PDB entry 8C0V | electron microscopy, 4.10 A resolution (low resolution: residue-level contacts below are approximate; hydrogen-bond / salt-bridge calls are withheld) | chains C and D of the 7 polymer chains in the assembly

[Chain C]
Molecule: Peroxisomal ATPase PEX1
Source organism: Saccharomyces cerevisiae
Notes: EC 3.6.4.-
Reference sequence: P24004 (PEX1_YEAST); residue numbers follow UniProt; this construct covers 201-1023
Sequence (823 residues; numbered 201 to 1023; the number before each row is that of its first residue):
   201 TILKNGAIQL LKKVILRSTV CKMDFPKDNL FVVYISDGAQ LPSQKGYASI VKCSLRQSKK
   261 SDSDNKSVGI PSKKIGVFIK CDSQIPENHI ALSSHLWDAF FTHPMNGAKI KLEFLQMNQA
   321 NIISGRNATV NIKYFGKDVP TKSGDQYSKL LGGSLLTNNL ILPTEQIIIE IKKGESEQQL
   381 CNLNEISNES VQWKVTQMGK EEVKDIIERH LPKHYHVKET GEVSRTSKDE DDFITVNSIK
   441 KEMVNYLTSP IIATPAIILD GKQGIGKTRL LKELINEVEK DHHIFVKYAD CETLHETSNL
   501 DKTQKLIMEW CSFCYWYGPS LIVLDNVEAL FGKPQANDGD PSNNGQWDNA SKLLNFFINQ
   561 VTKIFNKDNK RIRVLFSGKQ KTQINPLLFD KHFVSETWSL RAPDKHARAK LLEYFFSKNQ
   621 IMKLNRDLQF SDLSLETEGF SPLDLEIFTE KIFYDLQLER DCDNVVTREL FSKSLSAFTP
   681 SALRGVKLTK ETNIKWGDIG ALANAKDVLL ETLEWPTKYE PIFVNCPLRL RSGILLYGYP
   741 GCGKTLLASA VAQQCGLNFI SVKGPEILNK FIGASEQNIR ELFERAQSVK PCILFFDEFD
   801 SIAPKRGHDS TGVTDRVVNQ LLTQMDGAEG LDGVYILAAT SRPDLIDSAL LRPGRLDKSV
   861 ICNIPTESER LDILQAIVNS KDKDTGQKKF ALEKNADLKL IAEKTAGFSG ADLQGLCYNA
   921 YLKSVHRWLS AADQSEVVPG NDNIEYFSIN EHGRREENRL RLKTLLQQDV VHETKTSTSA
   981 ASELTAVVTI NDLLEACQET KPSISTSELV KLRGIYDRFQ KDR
Not modelled in the structure: 1022-1023
Curated features (UniProtKB/Swiss-Prot):
  - binding site (ATP): G461 to T468, G738 to T745
Bound ions: Mg2+ site 1: T468 (together with ATP); Mg2+ site 2: T745 (together with ATP)
Ligand contacts:
  - ATP (adenosine-5'-triphosphate), molecule 1: D432, F433, I434, V436, K462, Q463, G464, I465, G466, K467, T468, R469, D525, N526, L611, Y614, F615, P642
  - ATP, molecule 2: D698, I699, G700, P740, G741, C742, G743, K744, T745, L746, I873, G910, A911
  - ATP, molecule 3: L822, D826, A849, R852, R855
Reported in the primary citation:
  - binding site for ATP: K467, T468, N526, K591, R852, R855
  - mutagenesis - R852K: abolished catalytic activity (citing earlier work)
  - binding site for unknown peptide: F771

[Chain D]
Molecule: Peroxisomal ATPase PEX6
Source organism: Saccharomyces cerevisiae
Notes: EC 3.6.4.-
Reference sequence: P33760 (PEX6_YEAST); residue numbers follow UniProt; this construct covers 1-1030
Sequence (1030 residues; each row starts with the number of its first residue):
     1 MKASLTFSLS GIYAPCSISR DIYLEYGDKK AECLYGTIRL PQYGPGCTPG KIVHCVLDDS
    61 LPFCSIVVPS KLFGFMPTQP TMDFCYFEPI LDNVVPVLDS VTFLINEQLY SKLMDLPQEM
   121 QQIQFLHYKY NINSMETVVH SRDILTSGLC QILNCSPFPQ GLVDFTETQL ILVNDTEQKL
   181 SALKYANEDE EYALPKIGTN SALSIDLESL PCTISRDLLR PAPHINDDNS IYAFTDAETL
   241 LRLDVTSGSF ITVSNMGCVR LVKLFVLLLP NGFKKRTIYA PPKIIASFPD CSVVTISKSN
   301 IGHTDIPIAN QVFISRVGGW LQSQKCFQNI ILTTLKKFFS ESKRILCQND LIPIAFDSSM
   361 ADLNIAEEND ESDDEDELGQ YYKNDSLVWF FVTSAELDCF SKDNSHFIID PNRTKLITTN
   421 ITNRRPLPLS RSNLQRYYGF AETFYYDLHI FPYVRQLVNI LETSFNCSQR GITLNASVLL
   481 HSTTNNVGKA TMVRFASKYL GIHLLEIDCL SLTSNSRQLD STSKIIGYIR AKCENVLPYA
   541 SPAVIFLAHL DSILLDVNAN QDPEAIKLQK SINFEMSKLL DDFTFKFPGT TFVGSVNNID
   601 NVPSSFRSHM RFEILVPVPS EAQRLRIFQW YLSSHELNRD VQQKVPVSYM DNISFSSLSS
   661 YSAGLTPLDI KSIVETARMT ATARFYQESK KCGWLPQSIL ITQEDLSKAT SKARNEFSVS
   721 IGAPQIPNVT WDDIGGIDFV KGEILDTIDM PLKHPELFTS GMKKRSGILF YGPPGTGKTL
   781 MAKAIATNFS LNFFSVKGPE LLNMYIGESE ANVRRVFQKA REAKPCVIFF DQIDSVAPKR
   841 GNQGDSGGVM DRIVSQLLAE LDGMSTDADG VFVIGATNRP DLLDEALLRP GRFDKLLYLG
   901 IPDTDTKQLN ILEALTRKFV LDNDVKLIEL AKLCPFNYTG ADFYALCSDA MLNAMSRIAR
   961 MVEKKVSQHN ELTGENISTR RWFDKIATKE DTKVVVKMED FLKAQEQLTP SVSRAELNHY
  1021 EAVRANFEGA
Construct notes: engineered mutation Q832 (Glu in P33760)
Curated features (UniProtKB/Swiss-Prot):
  - binding site (ATP): G772 to T779
Ligand contacts:
  - ATP (adenosine-5'-triphosphate), molecule 1: F444, Y446, N485, N486, V487, G488, K489, A490, T491, H549, N597, I627, Y631, P667, K671
  - ATP, molecule 2: D733, I734, G735, P774, G775, T776, G777, K778, T779, L780, Q832, I911, G940, A941, Y944
  - ATP, molecule 3: K763, L858, A886, R889, R892
Reported in the primary citation:
  - mutagenesis - E832Q: decreased catalytic activity
  - binding site for ATP: K489, T491, H549, K671, R889, R892
  - mutagenesis - R889K: decreased catalytic activity (citing earlier work)
  - binding site for unknown peptide: Y805

[How chain C and chain D interact]
Residue-residue contacts (85; chain C residue first):
  T426(C) with F585(D)
  E492(C) with F574(D)
  T497(C) with K567(D)
  L643(C) with S608(D)
  I647(C) with S608(D); R611(D)
  E650(C) with R611(D)
  K651(C) with R611(D); F612(D)
  F653(C) with L474(D)
  Y654(C) with T463(D); L474(D); A476(D); F612(D)
  L658(C) with N459(D); T463(D)
  E659(C) with R455(D); N459(D)
  R684(C) with R607(D); S608(D); M610(D); E613(D)
  E691(C) with T866(D)
  T692(C) with M864(D); T866(D)
  T745(C) with G863(D)
  S749(C) with M864(D)
  K763(C) with Q856(D); E860(D)
  P765(C) with S855(D); Q856(D)
  L768(C) with R852(D)
  N769(C) with I806(D)
  K770(C) with Y805(D); I806(D); E808(D)
  D797(C) with A859(D)
  E798(C) with S855(D)
  S801(C) with S855(D)
  D882(C) with S760(D)
  K883(C) with S760(D)
  K889(C) with S760(D)
  F890(C) with M762(D)
  Q914(C) with M762(D); K763(D)
  C917(C) with M762(D)
  Y918(C) with F758(D); K764(D); R765(D)
  N919(C) with R765(D); K895(D)
  Y921(C) with L757(D); F758(D)
  L922(C) with D746(D); R765(D)
  V925(C) with L757(D)
  H926(C) with D746(D); M750(D)
  W928(C) with L757(D)
  L929(C) with H754(D); L757(D)
  I944(C) with Y110(D)
  E945(C) with Y110(D); L172(D); V173(D); N174(D)
  Y946(C) with Y110(D); L172(D)
  F947(C) with L172(D)
  R961(C) with S100(D)
  L962(C) with T102(D); I171(D)
  L965(C) with N154(D)
  L966(C) with L104(D); V173(D)
  Q968(C) with L153(D)
  D969(C) with K179(D)
  L984(C) with L757(D)
  K1001(C) with F1027(D); E1028(D)
  P1002(C) with G1029(D)
  S1003(C) with E885(D); R889(D)
  I1004(C) with E885(D)
  S1005(C) with E885(D)
Also at the interface, not in a pair above, chain C (65 interface residues in all): S427, Q463, T679, S681, N693, G741, G764, E766, S841, A911, H952
Also at the interface, not in a pair above, chain D (68 interface residues in all): M114, Q169, Q456, I460, N475, S605, N652, P751, G761, G807, E810, R814, R840, D867, P890, A1030

[Overview]
Chain C and chain D form an interface of 65 and 68 residues respectively. One ATP molecule is bound between
chain C and chain D. Chain C binds 3 copies of ATP. From the paper: a binding site for ATP at K467(C), T468(C)
and K489(D) among others; E832Q and R889K of chain D reduce catalytic activity.
Here chain C is Peroxisomal ATPase PEX1 and chain D is Peroxisomal ATPase PEX6, both from Saccharomyces
cerevisiae. Entry 8C0V (Structure of the peroxisomal Pex1/Pex6 ATPase complex bound to a substrate in single
seam state) was determined by electron microscopy (same publication as 8C0W).
